Entry 8KEF (electron microscopy, 3.44 A resolution); this record covers chains A and c of the 12 polymer chains in the assembly.

[Chain A]
Protein: Neck gp7
Organism: unclassified Caudoviricetes
Sequence (132 residues; numbered 1 to 132; the number before each row is that of its first residue):
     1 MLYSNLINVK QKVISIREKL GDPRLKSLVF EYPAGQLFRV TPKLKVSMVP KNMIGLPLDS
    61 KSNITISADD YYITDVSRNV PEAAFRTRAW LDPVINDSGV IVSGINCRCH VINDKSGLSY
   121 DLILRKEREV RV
Disordered / not traced: 1

[Chain c]
Protein: Terminator gp8
Organism: unclassified Caudoviricetes
Sequence (240 residues; numbered 1 to 240; the number before each row is that of its first residue):
     1 MTKPSLISAK ILQHINSIVW LQSKGIQEPL KPDVIVNNVA YPPNVIAEKP VTNIEVITNS
    61 SMIENTGGVR QFLCKAVFEY TIVWVFSREV YKTYHQIPRS QIQDLLVFCQ QFVISAYQGI
   121 DPDITNIDLK PSQVLVKPTE DVNSDVSNSS SWSVVADLRF MIEFLTSLDE FLPIDFNKIQ
   181 PPTWELLDDL DPIVPEQPFT LNGLIISLNK SELPKVRADE SDTYQLEEIL YIPPTIEDQI

[How chain A and chain c interact]
Pairs across the interface - 34 pairs, chain A then chain c:
  Leu56(A) - Ile26(c)  hydrophobic
  Leu56(A) - Lys49(c)
  Pro57(A) - Lys137(c)
  Pro57(A) - Glu140(c)
  Leu58(A) - Gln27(c)
  Leu58(A) - Thr81(c)
  Leu58(A) - Val83(c)  hydrophobic
  Leu58(A) - Lys137(c)
  Leu58(A) - Val155(c)
  Ser62(A) - Lys49(c)  hydrogen bond
  Asn63(A) - Pro50(c)
  Asn63(A) - Glu79(c)
  Ile64(A) - Pro50(c)
  Glu82(A) - Asn148(c)
  Arg86(A) - Leu30(c)
  Arg86(A) - Asn143(c)
  Arg86(A) - Ser144(c)  hydrogen bond (side chain-backbone)
  Arg86(A) - Asp145(c)  hydrogen bond (side chain-backbone)
  Arg86(A) - Val146(c)
  Arg86(A) - Asn148(c)  hydrogen bond
  Thr87(A) - Leu30(c)
  Arg88(A) - Leu30(c)
  Arg108(A) - Gln27(c)  hydrogen bond
  Arg108(A) - Glu28(c)  hydrogen bond (side chain-backbone)
  Arg108(A) - Leu30(c)
  Arg108(A) - Asp141(c)  salt bridge
  Arg108(A) - Val142(c)
  Ile112(A) - Asn148(c)
  Arg128(A) - Ile26(c)  hydrogen bond (side chain-backbone)
  Arg128(A) - Gln27(c)
  Arg128(A) - Glu28(c)  salt bridge
  Arg128(A) - Glu140(c)  salt bridge
  Glu129(A) - Gly25(c)
  Glu129(A) - Ile26(c)  hydrogen bond (side chain-backbone)
Also at the interface, not in a pair above, chain A (19 interface residues in all): Asp59, Cys109, His110, Arg125, Glu127
Also at the interface, not in a pair above, chain c (24 interface residues in all): Lys31, Ala47, Thr52, Ser147
The authors on this interface:
  - interface residues, chain A: Gly55(A)

[In short]
19 residues of chain A and 24 residues of chain c are in contact, with 8 hydrogen bonds and 3 salt bridges.
Polar contacts include Arg108(A)-Asp141(c), Arg128(A)-Glu28(c) and Arg128(A)-Glu140(c). From the paper: the
interface residue Gly55(A).
Here chain A is Neck gp7 and chain c is Terminator gp8, both from unclassified Caudoviricetes. Entry 8KEF
(Cyanophage A-1(L) neck/gp7-terminator) was determined by electron microscopy (same publication as 8KEA, 8KEC,
8KEE and 8KEG).
